3PPM - chains A and B; structure by X-ray diffraction, 1.78 A resolution.

# Chain A (and B)
Name: Fatty-acid amide hydrolase 1
From: Rattus norvegicus
Notes: EC 3.5.1.99; fragment: deltaTM-FAAH; chain B of this document is another copy of the same molecule, construct and numbering; everything in this record applies to it too
UniProt: P97612 (FAAH1_RAT); numbering as in UniProt (aligned over 30-579)
Chain sequence (573 residues; each row starts with the number of its first residue):
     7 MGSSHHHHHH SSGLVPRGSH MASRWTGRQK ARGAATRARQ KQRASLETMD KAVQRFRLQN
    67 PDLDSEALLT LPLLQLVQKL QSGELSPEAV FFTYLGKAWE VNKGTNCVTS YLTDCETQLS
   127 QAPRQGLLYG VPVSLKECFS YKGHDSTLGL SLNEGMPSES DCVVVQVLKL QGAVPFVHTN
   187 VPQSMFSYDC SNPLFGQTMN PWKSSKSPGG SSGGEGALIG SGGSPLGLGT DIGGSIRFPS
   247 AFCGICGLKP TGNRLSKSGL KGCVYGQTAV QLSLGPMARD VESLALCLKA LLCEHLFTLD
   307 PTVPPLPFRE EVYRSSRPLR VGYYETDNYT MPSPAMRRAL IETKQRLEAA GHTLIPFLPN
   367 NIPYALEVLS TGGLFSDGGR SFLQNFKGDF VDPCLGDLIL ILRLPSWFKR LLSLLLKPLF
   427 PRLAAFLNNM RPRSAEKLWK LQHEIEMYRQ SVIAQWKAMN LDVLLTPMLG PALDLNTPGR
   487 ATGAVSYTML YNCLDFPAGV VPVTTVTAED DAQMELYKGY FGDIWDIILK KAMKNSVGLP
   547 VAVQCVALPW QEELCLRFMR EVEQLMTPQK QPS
Not modelled in the structure: 7-32, 579 (chain B: 7-32, 578-579)
Sequence notes: expression tag (7-29); engineered mutation F192 (Leu in P97612), Y194 (Phe in P97612), T377 (Ala in P97612), N435 (Ser in P97612), V491 (Ile in P97612), M495 (Val in P97612)
Residues lining bound ligands: JG1 (7-phenyl-1-[5-(pyridin-2-yl)-1,3,4-oxadiazol-2-yl]heptan-1-one): K142, C144, M191, F192, S193, Y194, S217, T236, D237, I238, G239, S241, L266, K267, G268, L278, T377, L380, F381, F432, T488, V491, M495
Curated features (UniProtKB/Swiss-Prot):
  - active site: K142 (Charge relay system), S217 (Charge relay system), S241 (Acyl-ester intermediate)
  - binding site (substrate): M191, S217, I238 to S241
  - modified residue: S241 (Phosphoserine)
  - mutagenesis: K142 (K142A: Lowers activity 40000-fold. Lowers activity 70000-fold; when associated with A-217), S217 (S217A: Lowers activity 3000-fold. Lowers activity 70000-fold; when associated with A-142)
Reported in the primary citation:
  - catalytic residues: K142, S217, S241
  - binding site for fluoride ion: I238, S241
  - binding site for JG1: K142, S217, T236, S241
  - contacts within the chain: S217-S241 (hydrogen bond)

# Chain A / chain B interface
Pairs across the interface (79; chain A residue first):
  V270(A) - W445(B)  hydrophobic
  Y271(A) - W445(B)
  Y271(A) - H449(B)
  G272(A) - W445(B)
  G272(A) - Q448(B)  hydrogen bond (backbone-side chain)
  G272(A) - H449(B)
  Q273(A) - W445(B)
  T274(A) - T274(B)
  T274(A) - Q448(B)  hydrogen bond
  T304(A) - K463(B)
  D306(A) - Q456(B)
  P307(A) - I459(B)  hydrophobic
  P307(A) - P555(B)
  P307(A) - W556(B)
  T308(A) - R455(B)
  T308(A) - Q456(B)
  T308(A) - I459(B)
  T308(A) - W556(B)  hydrogen bond (backbone-side chain)
  V309(A) - W556(B)
  P310(A) - P310(B)  hydrophobic
  P310(A) - L312(B)  hydrophobic
  P310(A) - W556(B)
  P311(A) - L312(B)
  P311(A) - W556(B)
  L312(A) - P310(B)  hydrophobic
  L312(A) - P311(B)
  L312(A) - L312(B)  hydrophobic
  G379(A) - W445(B)
  L380(A) - W445(B)
  S382(A) - A441(B)
  S382(A) - W445(B)
  D383(A) - E442(B)
  D383(A) - W445(B)
  R386(A) - E442(B)  salt bridge
  S387(A) - E442(B)
  S387(A) - W445(B)
  R439(A) - S440(B)
  R439(A) - A441(B)  hydrogen bond (backbone-backbone)
  S440(A) - R439(B)
  S440(A) - A441(B)
  A441(A) - S382(B)
  A441(A) - R439(B)  hydrogen bond (backbone-backbone)
  A441(A) - S440(B)
  A441(A) - A441(B)
  E442(A) - D383(B)
  E442(A) - R386(B)  salt bridge
  E442(A) - S387(B)
  L444(A) - A441(B)  hydrophobic
  L444(A) - L444(B)  hydrophobic
  L444(A) - W445(B)
  W445(A) - V270(B)  hydrophobic
  W445(A) - Y271(B)
  W445(A) - G272(B)
  W445(A) - Q273(B)
  W445(A) - G379(B)
  W445(A) - L380(B)
  W445(A) - S382(B)
  W445(A) - D383(B)
  W445(A) - S387(B)
  W445(A) - L444(B)
  Q448(A) - G272(B)  hydrogen bond (side chain-backbone)
  Q448(A) - T274(B)
  H449(A) - Y271(B)
  H449(A) - G272(B)
  E452(A) - T274(B)
  R455(A) - T308(B)
  Q456(A) - S264(B)
  Q456(A) - D306(B)  hydrogen bond
  Q456(A) - T308(B)
  I459(A) - P307(B)  hydrophobic
  I459(A) - T308(B)
  K463(A) - T304(B)
  L554(A) - P307(B)  hydrophobic
  P555(A) - P307(B)
  W556(A) - P307(B)
  W556(A) - T308(B)  hydrogen bond (side chain-backbone)
  W556(A) - V309(B)
  W556(A) - P310(B)
  W556(A) - P311(B)
Also at the interface, not in a pair above, chain A (38 interface residues in all): R315, F381, Q557
Also at the interface, not in a pair above, chain B (38 interface residues in all): R315, F381, L554, Q557

# Summary
The chain A/chain B interface involves 38 residues from each chain; the contacts include 8 hydrogen bonds and
2 salt bridges. Polar pairs include R386(A)-E442(B), G272(A)-Q448(B) and T274(A)-Q448(B). Bound to chain A:
compound JG1. The paper reports catalytic residues K142(A), S217(A) and S241(A); a binding site for JG1 at
K142(A), S217(A) and T236(A) among others.
Chain A and chain B are both Fatty-acid amide hydrolase 1 (Rattus norvegicus); the structure, Crystal
Structure of a Noncovalently Bound alpha-Ketoheterocycle Inhibitor (Phenhexyl/Oxadiazole/Pyridine) to a
Humanized Variant of Fatty Acid ..., was determined by X-ray diffraction together with 3PR0 from the same
study.
